PDB entry 4TV9 | X-ray diffraction, 2.00 A resolution | chains B and C of the 6 polymer chains in the assembly

Chain B:
Molecule: Tubulin beta-2B chain
Source organism: Bos taurus
UniProt: Q6B856 (TBB2B_BOVIN); the author numbering skips numbers that UniProt does not, so the offset changes along the chain: 1-42 = UniProt 1-42; 45-360 = UniProt 43-358; 369-455 = UniProt 359-445
Sequence (445 residues; each row starts with the number of its first residue; note: 10 numbers in that range are skipped by the numbering (no residue carries them; nothing is unmodelled there)):
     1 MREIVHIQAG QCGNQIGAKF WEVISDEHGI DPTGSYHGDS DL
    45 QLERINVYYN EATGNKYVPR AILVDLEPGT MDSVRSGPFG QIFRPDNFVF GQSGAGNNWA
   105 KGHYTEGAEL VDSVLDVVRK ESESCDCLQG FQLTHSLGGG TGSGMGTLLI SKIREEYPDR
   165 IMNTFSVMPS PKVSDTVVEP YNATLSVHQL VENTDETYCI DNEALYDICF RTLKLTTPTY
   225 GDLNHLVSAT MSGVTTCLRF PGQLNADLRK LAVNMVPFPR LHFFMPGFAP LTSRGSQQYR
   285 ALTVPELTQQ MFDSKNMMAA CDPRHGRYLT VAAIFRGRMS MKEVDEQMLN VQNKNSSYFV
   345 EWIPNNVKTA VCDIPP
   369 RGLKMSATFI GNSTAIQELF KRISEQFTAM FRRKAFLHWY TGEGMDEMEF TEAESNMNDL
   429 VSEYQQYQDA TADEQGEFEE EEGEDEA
Not modelled in the structure: 277-281, 439-455
Swiss-Prot annotation at these positions:
  - motif: M1 to I4 (MREI motif)
  - binding site (GTP): Q11, E71, S140, G144, T145, G146, N206, N228
  - binding site (Mg(2+)): E71
  - modified residue: S40 (Phosphoserine), T57 (Phosphothreonine), K60 (N6-acetyllysine), S174 (Phosphoserine), T287 (Phosphothreonine), T292 (Phosphothreonine), R320 (Omega-N-methylarginine), E448 (5-glutamyl polyglutamate)
  - cross-link (Glycyl lysine isopeptide (Lys-Gly)): K60 (interchain with G-Cter in ubiquitin), K326 (interchain with G-Cter in ubiquitin)
Bound ions: Mg2+: Q11 (together with GDP)
Ligand contacts: GDP (guanosine-5'-diphosphate): G10, Q11, C12, Q15, I16, D69, N101, S140, G142, G143, G144, T145, G146, S147, V171, P173, V177, D179, E183, N206, L209, Y224, L227, N228
What the authors report for this chain:
  - binding site for pm060184: N101, N102, K105, V181, V182, F404, Y408

Chain C:
Molecule: Tubulin alpha-1B chain
Source organism: Bos taurus
UniProt: P81947 (TBA1B_BOVIN); numbering as in UniProt (aligned over 1-451)
Sequence (451 residues; each row starts with the number of its first residue):
     1 MRECISIHVG QAGVQIGNAC WELYCLEHGI QPDGQMPSDK TIGGGDDSFN TFFSETGAGK
    61 HVPRAVFVDL EPTVIDEVRT GTYRQLFHPE QLITGKEDAA NNYARGHYTI GKEIIDLVLD
   121 RIRKLADQCT GLQGFLVFHS FGGGTGSGFT SLLMERLSVD YGKKSKLEFS IYPAPQVSTA
   181 VVEPYNSILT THTTLEHSDC AFMVDNEAIY DICRRNLDIE RPTYTNLNRL ISQIVSSITA
   241 SLRFDGALNV DLTEFQTNLV PYPRIHFPLA TYAPVISAEK AYHEQLSVAE ITNACFEPAN
   301 QMVKCDPRHG KYMACCLLYR GDVVPKDVNA AIATIKTKRS IQFVDWCPTG FKVGINYQPP
   361 TVVPGGDLAK VQRAVCMLSN TTAIAEAWAR LDHKFDLMYA KRAFVHWYVG EGMEEGEFSE
   421 AREDMAALEK DYEEVGVDSV EGEGEEEGEE Y
Not modelled in the structure: 441-451
Bound ions: Ca2+: D39, T41, G44, E55
Ligand contacts: GTP (guanosine-5'-triphosphate): G10, Q11, A12, Q15, I16, D69, D98, A99, A100, N101, S140, G142, G143, G144, T145, G146, I171, P173, V177, S178, T179, E183, N206, Y224, L227, N228, I231

Interface between chain B and chain C:
Contacting residue pairs (42):
  E71(B) with R2(C), salt bridge
  Q96(B) with M1(C); R2(C), hydrogen bond (backbone-side chain)
  S97(B) with R2(C)
  N101(B) with E254(C), hydrogen bond
  D179(B) with E254(C); K352(C), hydrogen bond (backbone-side chain)
  T180(B) with E254(C); N258(C)
  V181(B) with N258(C), hydrogen bond (backbone-side chain); P348(C), hydrophobic
  T221(B) with P325(C); K326(C); N329(C)
  A397(B) with W346(C)
  M398(B) with W346(C)
  R400(B) with D345(C), salt bridge; S439(C), hydrogen bond
  R401(B) with Y262(C), hydrogen bond (backbone-side chain); D345(C), salt bridge; W346(C); E434(C), hydrogen bond (side chain-backbone); V435(C); V437(C), hydrogen bond (side chain-backbone); D438(C); S439(C), hydrogen bond
  K402(B) with Y262(C)
  A403(B) with P261(C); Y262(C); W346(C), hydrophobic
  F404(B) with T257(C); N258(C); V260(C); P261(C), hydrogen bond (backbone-backbone); W346(C), hydrophobic
  H406(B) with V260(C), hydrogen bond (side chain-backbone); P261(C); Y262(C); P263(C)
  W407(B) with Q256(C); T257(C), hydrogen bond (side chain-backbone); V260(C)
Interface residues without a listed pair, chain B (21 interface residues in all): G98, G100, V182, L405

Summary:
The interface between chain B and chain C involves 21 residues on one side and 22 on the other; the contacts
include 12 hydrogen bonds and 3 salt bridges. Among the polar pairs are E71(B)-R2(C), R400(B)-D345(C) and
R401(B)-D345(C). From the paper: a binding site for pm060184 at N101(B), N102(B) and K105(B) among others.
Chain B is Tubulin beta-2B chain and chain C is Tubulin alpha-1B chain, both from Bos taurus; the structure,
Tubulin-PM060184 complex, was determined by X-ray diffraction, deposited together with 4TUY and 4TV8.
